6NJM - chains A and I of the 16 polymer chains in the assembly; structure by electron microscopy, 6.50 A resolution (low resolution: residue-level contacts below are approximate; hydrogen-bond / salt-bridge calls are withheld).

[Chain A]
Molecule: Glutamate receptor 3
Source organism: Rattus norvegicus
Reference sequence: P19492 (GRIA3_RAT), isoform P19492-2; the construct has insertions or renumbered stretches relative to UniProt, so the offset changes along the chain: -21 to 380 = UniProt 1-402; 395-547 = UniProt 419-571; 568-862 = UniProt 594-888
Sequence (888 residues; numbered -21 to 862 plus 38 insertion-coded residues; 34 numbers in that range are skipped by the numbering (no residue carries them; nothing is unmodelled there); the number before each row is that of its first residue; a row labelled like 380A-380P holds insertion residues (380A, then the next letters in order); numbers below 1 keep their minus sign (Met-21 is residue -21)):
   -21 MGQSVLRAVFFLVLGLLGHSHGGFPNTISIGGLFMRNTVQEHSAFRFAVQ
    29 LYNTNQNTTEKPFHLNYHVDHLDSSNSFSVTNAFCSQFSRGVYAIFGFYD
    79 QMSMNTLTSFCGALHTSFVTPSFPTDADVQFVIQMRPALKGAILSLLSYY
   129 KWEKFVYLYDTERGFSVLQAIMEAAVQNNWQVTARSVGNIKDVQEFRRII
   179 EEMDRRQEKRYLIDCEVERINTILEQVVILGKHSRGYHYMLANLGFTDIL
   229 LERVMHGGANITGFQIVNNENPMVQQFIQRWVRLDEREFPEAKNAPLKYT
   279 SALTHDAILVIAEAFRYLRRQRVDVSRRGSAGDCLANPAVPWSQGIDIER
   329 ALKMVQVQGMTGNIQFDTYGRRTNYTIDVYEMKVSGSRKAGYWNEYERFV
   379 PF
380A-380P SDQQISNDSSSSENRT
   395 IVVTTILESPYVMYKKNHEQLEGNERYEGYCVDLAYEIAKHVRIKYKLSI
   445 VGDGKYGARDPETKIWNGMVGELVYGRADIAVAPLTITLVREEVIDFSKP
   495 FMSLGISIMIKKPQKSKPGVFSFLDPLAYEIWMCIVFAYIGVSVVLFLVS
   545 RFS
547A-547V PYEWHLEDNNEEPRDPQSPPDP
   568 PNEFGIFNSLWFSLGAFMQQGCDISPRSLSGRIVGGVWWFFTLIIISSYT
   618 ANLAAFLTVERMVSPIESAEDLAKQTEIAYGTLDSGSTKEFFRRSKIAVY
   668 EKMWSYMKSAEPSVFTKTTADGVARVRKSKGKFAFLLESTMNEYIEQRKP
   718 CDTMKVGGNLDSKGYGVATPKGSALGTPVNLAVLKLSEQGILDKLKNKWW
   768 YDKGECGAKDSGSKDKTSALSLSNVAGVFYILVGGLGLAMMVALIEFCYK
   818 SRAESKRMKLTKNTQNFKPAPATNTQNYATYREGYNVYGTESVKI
Unresolved in the structure: -21 to 1, 305-308, 380A-380P, 547A-547V, 589, 825-862
Disulfides: Cys63-Cys312, Cys718-Cys773
Glycans and other covalent adducts: N-acetylglucosamine (NAG) linked to Asn35, Asn238, Asn352
Small-molecule neighbours: ZK1 ({[7-morpholin-4-yl-2,3-dioxo-6-(trifluoromethyl)-3,4-dihydroquinoxalin-1(2H)-yl]methyl}phosphonic acid): Glu402, Tyr405, Tyr450, Pro478, Leu479, Thr480, Arg485, Ser652, Gly653, Ser654, Thr655, Thr686, Glu705, Met708, Tyr732
UniProt features mapped onto this chain:
  - binding site (L-glutamate): Pro478, Thr480, Arg485, Ser654, Thr655, Glu705
  - modified residue (Phosphotyrosine): Tyr845, Tyr855
  - lipidation (S-palmitoyl cysteine): Cys589, Cys815
  - glycosylation (N-linked (GlcNAc...) asparagine): Asn35, Asn238, Asn352, Asn380G, Asn380N
Reported in the primary citation:
  - post-translational modification sites: Asn35, Asn352 (proposed by the authors, not directly observed)

[Chain I]
Molecule: 5B2 Fab Light Chain
Source organism: Rattus norvegicus
Notes: antibody fragment or engineered binder
Sequence (218 residues; each row starts with the number of its first residue; X marks 218 residues of unknown identity (built as UNK)):
    20 XXXXXXXXXXXXXXXXXXXXXXXXXXXXXXXXXXXXXXXXXXXXXXXXXX
    70 XXXXXXXXXXXXXXXXXXXXXXXXXXXXXXXXXXXXXXXXXXXXXXXXXX
   120 XXXXXXXXXXXXXXXXXXXXXXXXXXXXXXXXXXXXXXXXXXXXXXXXXX
   170 XXXXXXXXXXXXXXXXXXXXXXXXXXXXXXXXXXXXXXXXXXXXXXXXXX
   220 XXXXXXXXXXXXXXXXXX

[Chain A / chain I interface]
Interface residues of chain A (facing chain I), 7 residues: Phe2, Arg298, Gln299, Arg300, Val301, Asp302, Arg328

[Summary]
Chain A and chain I make no direct contact in this assembly. Chain A binds compound ZK1. Covalently linked
N-acetylglucosamine: at Asn35(A), Asn238(A) and Asn352(A). From UniProt: 6 L-glutamate-binding residues on
chain A. The paper reports modification sites Asn35(A) and Asn352(A).
Here chain A is Glutamate receptor 3 and chain I is 5B2 Fab Light Chain, both from Rattus norvegicus. Entry
6NJM (Architecture and subunit arrangement of native AMPA receptors) was determined by electron microscopy.
